9IKK - chains B and G of the 16 polymer chains in the assembly; structure by electron microscopy, 3.51 A resolution.

# Chain B (and G)
Protein: Tlp-2
From: algae metagenome
Notes: chain G of this document is another copy of the same molecule, construct and numbering; everything in this record applies to it too
Sequence (237 residues; row label = number of the first residue in the row):
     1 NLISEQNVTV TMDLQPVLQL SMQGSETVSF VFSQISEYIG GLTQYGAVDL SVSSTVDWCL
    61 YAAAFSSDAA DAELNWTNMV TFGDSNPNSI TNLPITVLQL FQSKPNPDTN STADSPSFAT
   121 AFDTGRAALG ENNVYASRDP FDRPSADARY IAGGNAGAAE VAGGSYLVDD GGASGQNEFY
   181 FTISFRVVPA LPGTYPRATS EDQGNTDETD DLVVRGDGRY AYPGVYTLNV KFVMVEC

# Interface between chain B and chain G
Pairs across the interface (9):
  Asn1(B) - Ser174(G)  hydrogen bond (backbone-backbone)
  Asn1(B) - Gly175(G)
  Asn1(B) - Gln176(G)  hydrogen bond (backbone-backbone)
  Ile3(B) - Gln176(G)
  Ile3(B) - Tyr180(G)  hydrogen bond (backbone-side chain)
  Ser4(B) - Gln23(G)
  Glu5(B) - Gly46(G)
  Glu5(B) - Thr182(G)
  Asn7(B) - Tyr45(G)  hydrogen bond (side chain-backbone)
Also at the interface, not in a pair above, chain B (7 interface residues in all): Leu2, Thr9
Also at the interface, not in a pair above, chain G (11 interface residues in all): Thr43, Asp49, Leu167

# In short
7 residues of chain B and 11 residues of chain G are in contact; the contacts include 4 hydrogen bonds. Among
the polar pairs are Ile3(B)-Tyr180(G), Asn7(B)-Tyr45(G) and Asn1(B)-Ser174(G).
Both chains are Tlp-2 (algae metagenome). Entry 9IKK (Cryo-EM structure of TLP-1b) was determined by electron
microscopy, deposited together with 9IKJ.
